Entry 6OQZ (X-ray diffraction, 1.60 A resolution); this record covers chain A.

[Chain A]
Protein: Xylose isomerase
Source organism: Streptomyces rubiginosus
Notes: EC 5.3.1.5
UniProt: P24300 (XYLA_STRRU); residue numbers follow UniProt; this construct covers 2-387
Chain sequence (386 residues; numbered 2 to 387; the number before each row is that of its first residue):
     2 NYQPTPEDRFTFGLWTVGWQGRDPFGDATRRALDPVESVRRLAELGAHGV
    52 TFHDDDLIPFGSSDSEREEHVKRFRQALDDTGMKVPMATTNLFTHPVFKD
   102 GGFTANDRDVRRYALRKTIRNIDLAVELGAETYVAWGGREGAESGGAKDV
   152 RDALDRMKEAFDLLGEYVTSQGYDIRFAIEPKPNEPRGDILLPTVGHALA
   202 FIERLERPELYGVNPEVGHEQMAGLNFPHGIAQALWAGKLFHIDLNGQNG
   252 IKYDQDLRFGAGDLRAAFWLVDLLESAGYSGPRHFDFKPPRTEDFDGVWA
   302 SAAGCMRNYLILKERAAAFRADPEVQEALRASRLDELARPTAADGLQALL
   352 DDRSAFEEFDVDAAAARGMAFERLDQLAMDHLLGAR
Swiss-Prot annotation at these positions:
  - active site: His54, Asp57
  - binding site (Mg(2+)): Glu181, Glu217, His220, Asp245, Asp255, Asp257, Asp287
Bound ions: Mn2+ site 1: Glu181, Glu217, Asp245, Asp287; Mg2+: Glu181, Glu217, Asp245, Asp287; Mn2+ site 2: Glu217, His220, Asp255, Asp257
Ligand contacts: : Glu181, Glu217, His220, Asp245, Asp287

[Overview]
Bound to chain A: compounds MG/MN. The Mn2+ site 1 is built by Glu181, Glu217, Asp245 and Asp287. Glu181,
Glu217, Asp245 and Asp287 form the Mg2+ site. UniProt lists active-site residues His54 and Asp57 and 7
Mg2+-binding residues.
Chain A is Xylose isomerase (Streptomyces rubiginosus); the structure, Crystal structure of Glucose Isomerase
from Non-merohedrally twinned crystals, was determined by X-ray diffraction together with 6OR0 from the same
study.
